Entry 5ZWO (electron microscopy, 3.90 A resolution); this record covers chains A and F of the 60 polymer chains in the assembly.

[Chain A]
Molecule: Pre-mRNA-splicing factor 8
From: Saccharomyces cerevisiae S288c
Reference sequence: P33334 (PRP8_YEAST); residues 1-2413 here = UniProt positions 1-2413
Sequence (2413 residues; each row starts with the number of its first residue):
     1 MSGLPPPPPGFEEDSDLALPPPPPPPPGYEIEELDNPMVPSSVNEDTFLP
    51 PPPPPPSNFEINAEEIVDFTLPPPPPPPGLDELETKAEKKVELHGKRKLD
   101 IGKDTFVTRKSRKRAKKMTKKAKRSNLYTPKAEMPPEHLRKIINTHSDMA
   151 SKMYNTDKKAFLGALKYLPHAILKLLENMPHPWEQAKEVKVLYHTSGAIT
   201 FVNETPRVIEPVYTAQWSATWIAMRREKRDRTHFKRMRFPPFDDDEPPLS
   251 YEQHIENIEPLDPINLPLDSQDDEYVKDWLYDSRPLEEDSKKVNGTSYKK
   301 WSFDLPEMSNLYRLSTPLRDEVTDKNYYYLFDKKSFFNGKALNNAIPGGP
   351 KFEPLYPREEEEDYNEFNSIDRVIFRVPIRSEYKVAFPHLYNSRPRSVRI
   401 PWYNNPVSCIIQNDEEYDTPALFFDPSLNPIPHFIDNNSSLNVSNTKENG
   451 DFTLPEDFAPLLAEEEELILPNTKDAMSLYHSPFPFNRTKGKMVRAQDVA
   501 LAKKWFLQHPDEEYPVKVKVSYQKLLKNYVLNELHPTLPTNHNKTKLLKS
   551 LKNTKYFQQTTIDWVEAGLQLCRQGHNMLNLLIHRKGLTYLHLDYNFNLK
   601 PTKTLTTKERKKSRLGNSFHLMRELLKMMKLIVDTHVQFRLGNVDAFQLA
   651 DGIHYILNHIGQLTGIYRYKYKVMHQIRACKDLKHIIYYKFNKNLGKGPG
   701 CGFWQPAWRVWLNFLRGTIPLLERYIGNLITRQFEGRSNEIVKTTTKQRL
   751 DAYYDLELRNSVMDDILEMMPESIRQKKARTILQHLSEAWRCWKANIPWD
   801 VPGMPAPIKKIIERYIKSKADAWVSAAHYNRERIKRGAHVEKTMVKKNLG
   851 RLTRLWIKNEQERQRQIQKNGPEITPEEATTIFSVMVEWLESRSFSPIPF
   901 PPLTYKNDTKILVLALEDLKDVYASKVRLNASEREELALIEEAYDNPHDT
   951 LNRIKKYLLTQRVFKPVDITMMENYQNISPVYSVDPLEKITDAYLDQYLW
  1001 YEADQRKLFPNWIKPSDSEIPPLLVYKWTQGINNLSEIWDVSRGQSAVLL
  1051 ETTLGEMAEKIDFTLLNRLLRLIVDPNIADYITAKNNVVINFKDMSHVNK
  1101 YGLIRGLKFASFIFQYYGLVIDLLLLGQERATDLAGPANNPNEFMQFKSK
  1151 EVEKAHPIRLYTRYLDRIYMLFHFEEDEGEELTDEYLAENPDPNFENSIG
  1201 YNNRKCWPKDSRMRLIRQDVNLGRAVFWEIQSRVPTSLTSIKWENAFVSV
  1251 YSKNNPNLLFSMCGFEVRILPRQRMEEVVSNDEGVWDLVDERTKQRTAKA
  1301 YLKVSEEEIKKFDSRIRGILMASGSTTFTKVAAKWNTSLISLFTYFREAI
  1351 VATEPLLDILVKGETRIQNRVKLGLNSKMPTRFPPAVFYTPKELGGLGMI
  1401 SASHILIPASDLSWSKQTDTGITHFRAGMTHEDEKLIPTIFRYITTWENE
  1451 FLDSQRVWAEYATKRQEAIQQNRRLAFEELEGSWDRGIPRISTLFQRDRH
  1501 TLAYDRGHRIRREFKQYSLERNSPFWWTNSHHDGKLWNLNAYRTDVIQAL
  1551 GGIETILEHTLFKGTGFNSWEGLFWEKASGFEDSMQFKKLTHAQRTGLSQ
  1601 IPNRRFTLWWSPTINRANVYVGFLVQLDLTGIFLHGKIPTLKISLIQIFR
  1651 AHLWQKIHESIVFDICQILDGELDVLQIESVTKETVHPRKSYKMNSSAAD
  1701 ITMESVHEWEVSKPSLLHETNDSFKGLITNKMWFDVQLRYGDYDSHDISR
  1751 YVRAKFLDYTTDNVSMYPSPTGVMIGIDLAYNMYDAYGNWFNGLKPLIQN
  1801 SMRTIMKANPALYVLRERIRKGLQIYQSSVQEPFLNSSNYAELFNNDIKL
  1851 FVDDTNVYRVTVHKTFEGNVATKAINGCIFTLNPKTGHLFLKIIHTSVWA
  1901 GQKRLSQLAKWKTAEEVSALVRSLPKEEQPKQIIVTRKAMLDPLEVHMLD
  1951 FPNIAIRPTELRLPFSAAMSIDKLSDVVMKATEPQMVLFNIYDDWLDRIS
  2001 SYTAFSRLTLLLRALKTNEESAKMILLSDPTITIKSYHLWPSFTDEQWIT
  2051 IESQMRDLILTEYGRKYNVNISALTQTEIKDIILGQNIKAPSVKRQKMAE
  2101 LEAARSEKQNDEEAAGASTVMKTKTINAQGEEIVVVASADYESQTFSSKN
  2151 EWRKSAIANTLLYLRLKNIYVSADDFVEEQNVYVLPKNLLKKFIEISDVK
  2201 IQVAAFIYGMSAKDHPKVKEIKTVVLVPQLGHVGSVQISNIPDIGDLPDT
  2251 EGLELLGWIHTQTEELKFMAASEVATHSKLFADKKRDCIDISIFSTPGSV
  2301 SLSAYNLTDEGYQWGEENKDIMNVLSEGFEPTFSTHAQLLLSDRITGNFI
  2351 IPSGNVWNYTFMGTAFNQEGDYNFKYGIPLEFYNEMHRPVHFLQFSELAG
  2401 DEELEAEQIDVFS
Unresolved in the structure: 1-130, 432-454, 737-748, 2086-2149, 2402-2413
Swiss-Prot annotation at these positions:
  - region: Met1585 to Leu1598 (Important for branch point selection)
  - mutagenesis: His1658 (H1658S: No effect on viability), Glu1684 (E1684Q: No effect on viability), His1687 (H1687S: No effect on viability), Asp1700 (D1700N: No effect on viability), Asp1735 (D1735N: No effect on viability), Asp1853 (D1853A: Alters protein folding. Severely impaired growth. Strongly reduced growth at 35 degrees Celsius; when associated with A-1854; D1853N: Reduced growth at 30 degrees Celsius ...), Asp1854 (D1854A: Reduced growth at 30 degrees Celsius. Strongly reduced growth at 16 degrees Celsius. Strongly reduced growth at 35 degrees Celsius; when associated with A-1853 ...), Thr1855 (T1855A: Reduced growth at 30 degrees Celsius. Strongly reduced growth at 16 degrees Celsius), Thr1936 (T1936A: Reduced growth at 30 degrees Celsius. Strongly reduced growth at 16 degrees Celsius), Arg1937 (R1937K: Severely impaired growth. Reduced growth at 30 degrees Celsius. Strongly reduced growth at 16 degrees Celsius)

[Chain F]
Molecule: U6 snRNA
From: Saccharomyces cerevisiae S288c
Sequence (112 nucleotides; row label = number of the first residue in the row):
     1 GUUCGCGAAAUUUUACUUCGUGGACAUUUGGUCAAUUUGAAACAAUACAG
    51 AGAUGAUCAGCAGUUCCCCUGCAUAAGGAUGAACCGUUUUACAAAGAGAU
   101 UUAUUUCGUUUU
Unresolved in the structure: 52-55, 88-91, 103-107

[How chain A and chain F interact]
Contacting residue pairs (51; chain A residue first):
  Arg236(A) - G1(F)  salt bridge to the phosphate
  Tyr514(A) - U21(F)  phosphate contact
  Pro515(A) - U21(F)  phosphate contact
  Val516(A) - G22(F)  phosphate contact
  Thr589(A) - A42(F)  phosphate contact
  Tyr590(A) - A42(F)  hydrogen bond to the phosphate
  Tyr590(A) - C43(F)  hydrogen bond to the phosphate
  Lys603(A) - C43(F)  sugar contact
  Thr607(A) - U32(F)  phosphate contact
  Thr607(A) - C33(F)  hydrogen bond to the phosphate
  Lys608(A) - U32(F)  phosphate contact
  Lys608(A) - C33(F)  phosphate contact
  Glu609(A) - C43(F)  phosphate contact
  Lys611(A) - U32(F)  base contact
  Arg614(A) - U28(F)  phosphate contact
  Arg614(A) - U29(F)  salt bridge to the phosphate
  His659(A) - G1(F)  salt bridge to the phosphate
  Gln662(A) - G1(F)  hydrogen bond to the sugar
  Tyr667(A) - A26(F)  hydrogen bond to the sugar
  Arg668(A) - A26(F)  base contact
  Arg668(A) - U27(F)  hydrogen bond to the sugar
  Tyr671(A) - A26(F)  base contact
  Lys681(A) - G1(F)  hydrogen bond to the base
  Lys681(A) - C25(F)  base contact
  Lys684(A) - G1(F)  salt bridge to the phosphate
  Lys697(A) - U18(F)  hydrogen bond to the phosphate
  Pro699(A) - G1(F)  phosphate contact
  Ser1377(A) - G30(F)  base contact
  Ser1377(A) - G31(F)  hydrogen bond to the phosphate
  Lys1378(A) - G30(F)  salt bridge to the phosphate
  Lys1378(A) - G31(F)  base contact
  Gly1622(A) - G31(F)  base contact
  Phe1623(A) - G31(F)  hydrogen bond to the base
  Val1625(A) - G31(F)  base contact
  Asp1628(A) - C33(F)  hydrogen bond to the base
  Asp1628(A) - C48(F)  base contact
  Leu1629(A) - C48(F)  sugar contact
  Leu1634(A) - G31(F)  hydrogen bond to the base
  His1635(A) - G31(F)  hydrogen bond to the base
  Gly1636(A) - G31(F)  base contact
  Lys1637(A) - G31(F)  phosphate contact
  Lys1637(A) - U32(F)  salt bridge to the phosphate
  Ile1646(A) - A49(F)  base contact
  Phe1649(A) - A49(F)  phosphate contact
  Arg1650(A) - A49(F)  sugar contact
  Arg1650(A) - G50(F)  hydrogen bond to the base
  Ala1651(A) - A49(F)  hydrogen bond to the phosphate
  His1652(A) - A47(F)  sugar contact
  His1652(A) - C48(F)  salt bridge to the phosphate
  His1652(A) - A49(F)  hydrogen bond to the phosphate
  Arg1689(A) - A45(F)  salt bridge to the phosphate
Interface residues without a listed pair, chain A (44 interface residues in all): Glu513, Asn617, Tyr655, Tyr669, Leu1624, Gln1647
Interface residues without a listed pair, chain F (22 interface residues in all): C19, U46

[Summary]
The interface between chain A and chain F involves 44 residues on one side and 22 on the other, with 16
hydrogen bonds and 8 salt bridges. Among the polar pairs are Lys681(A)-G1(F), Phe1623(A)-G31(F) and
Asp1628(A)-C33(F). From UniProt: 10 mutagenesis sites on chain A.
Chain A is Pre-mRNA-splicing factor 8 and chain F is U6 snRNA, both from Saccharomyces cerevisiae S288c; the
structure, Cryo-EM structure of the yeast B complex at average resolution of 3.9 angstrom, was determined by
electron microscopy together with 5ZWM and 5ZWN from the same study.
